1NBU - chains B and D of the 8 polymer chains in the assembly; structure by X-ray diffraction, 1.60 A resolution.

[Chain B (and D)]
Protein: Probable dihydroneopterin aldolase
From: Mycobacterium tuberculosis
Notes: EC 4.1.2.25; chain D of this document is another copy of the same molecule, construct and numbering; everything in this record applies to it too
UniProt: P0A580 (FOLB_MYCTU); residue numbers follow UniProt; this construct covers 1-119
Chain sequence (119 residues; row label = number of the first residue in the row):
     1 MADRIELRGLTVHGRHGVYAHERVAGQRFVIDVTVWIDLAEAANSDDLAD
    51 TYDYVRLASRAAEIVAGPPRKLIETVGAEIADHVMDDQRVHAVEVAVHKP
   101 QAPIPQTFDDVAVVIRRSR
Not modelled in the structure: 1
Construct notes: engineered mutation A20 (Asp in P0A580)
Residues lining bound ligands:
  - PH2 (2-amino-6-hydroxymethyl-7,8-dihydro-3H-pteridin-4-one), molecule 1: I5, L48, T51, Y52, D53, Y54, V55
  - PH2, molecule 2: G17, V18, E22, K71, L72, I73, E74, K99, V113
What the authors report for this chain:
  - binding site for PH2: D53, Y54

[Chain B / chain D interface]
Residue-residue contacts - 45 pairs, chain B then chain D:
  A2(B) with E94(D); V114(D); R116(D)
  D3(B) with V114(D); I115(D); R116(D), hydrogen bond (side chain-backbone)
  R4(B) with E94(D), salt bridge; V113(D); V114(D), hydrogen bond (backbone-backbone)
  I5(B) with A112(D)
  E6(B) with V111(D); A112(D), hydrogen bond (backbone-backbone); V114(D)
  L7(B) with D110(D)
  R8(B) with F108(D); D109(D), hydrogen bond (backbone-backbone); D110(D), hydrogen bond (backbone-backbone)
  G9(B) with T107(D); F108(D); D109(D), hydrogen bond (backbone-backbone)
  L10(B) with Q106(D); T107(D); F108(D), hydrophobic
  T11(B) with T107(D), hydrogen bond (backbone-backbone)
  L39(B) with E74(D); I115(D), hydrophobic
  A42(B) with L72(D); T75(D)
  A43(B) with E74(D); T75(D); A78(D), hydrophobic
  D46(B) with R70(D); K71(D), hydrogen bond (side chain-backbone); L72(D), hydrogen bond (side chain-backbone); T75(D), hydrogen bond
  D47(B) with L72(D)
  T51(B) with E74(D), hydrogen bond
  Y54(B) with K99(D), hydrogen bond; A102(D); I104(D); V111(D), hydrophobic
  V55(B) with I104(D), hydrophobic
  A58(B) with I104(D), hydrophobic
  S59(B) with Q106(D)
  A62(B) with Q106(D)
Interface residues without a listed pair, chain B (22 interface residues in all): L48
Interface residues without a listed pair, chain D (24 interface residues in all): V18, P103, R117

[Summary]
The interface between chain B and chain D involves 22 residues on one side and 24 on the other, with 12
hydrogen bonds and 1 salt bridge. Among the polar pairs are R4(B)-E94(D), D3(B)-R116(D) and D46(B)-K71(D).
Chain B binds compound PH2. The paper reports a binding site for PH2 at D53(B) and Y54(B).
Both chains are Probable dihydroneopterin aldolase (Mycobacterium tuberculosis). Entry 1NBU
(7,8-Dihydroneopterin Aldolase Complexed with Product From Mycobacterium Tuberculosis) was determined by X-ray
diffraction (same publication as 1Z9W).
